Entry 6VOM (electron microscopy, 3.60 A resolution); this record covers chains C and E of the 9 polymer chains in the assembly.

Chain C:
Molecule: ATP synthase subunit alpha, chloroplastic
Source organism: Spinacia oleracea
Notes: EC 7.1.2.2
UniProt: P06450 (ATPA_SPIOL); numbering as in UniProt (aligned over 1-507)
Sequence (507 residues; numbered 1 to 507; the number before each row is that of its first residue):
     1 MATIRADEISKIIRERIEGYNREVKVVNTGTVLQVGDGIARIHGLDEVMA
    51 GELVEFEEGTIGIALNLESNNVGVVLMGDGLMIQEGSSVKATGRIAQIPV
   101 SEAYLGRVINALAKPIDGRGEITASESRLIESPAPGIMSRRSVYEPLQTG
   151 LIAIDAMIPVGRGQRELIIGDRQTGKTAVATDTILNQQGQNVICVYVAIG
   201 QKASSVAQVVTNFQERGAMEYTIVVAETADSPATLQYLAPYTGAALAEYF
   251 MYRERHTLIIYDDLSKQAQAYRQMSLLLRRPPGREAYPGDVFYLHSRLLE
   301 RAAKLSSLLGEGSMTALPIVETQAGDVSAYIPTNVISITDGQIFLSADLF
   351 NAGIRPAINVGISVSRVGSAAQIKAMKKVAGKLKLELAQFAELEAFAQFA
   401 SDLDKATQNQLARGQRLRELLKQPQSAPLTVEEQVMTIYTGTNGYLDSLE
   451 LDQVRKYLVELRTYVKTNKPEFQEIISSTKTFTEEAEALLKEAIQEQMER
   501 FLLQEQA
Disordered / not traced: 1-4, 505-507
Ligand contacts:
  - ADP (adenosine-5'-diphosphate): V364, S365, R366
  - ATP (adenosine-5'-triphosphate): D171, R172, Q173, T174, G175, K176, T177, A178, E321, F350, R355, P356, Q423, P424, Q425
Curated features (UniProtKB/Swiss-Prot):
  - binding site (ATP): G170 to T177
  - site: S363 (Required for activity)

Chain E:
Molecule: ATP synthase subunit beta, chloroplastic
Source organism: Spinacia oleracea
Notes: EC 7.1.2.2
UniProt: P00825 (ATPB_SPIOL); residues 1-498 here = UniProt positions 1-498
Sequence (498 residues; each row starts with the number of its first residue):
     1 MRINPTTSDPGVSTLEKKNLGRIAQIIGPVLDVAFPPGKMPNIYNALIVK
    51 GRDTAGQPMNVTCEVQQLLGNNRVRAVAMSATDGLTRGMEVIDTGAPLSV
   101 PVGGATLGRIFNVLGEPVDNLGPVDTRTTSPIHRSAPAFTQLDTKLSIFE
   151 TGIKVVDLLAPYRRGGKIGLFGGAGVGKTVLIMELINNIAKAHGGVSVFG
   201 GVGERTREGNDLYMEMKESGVINEQNIAESKVALVYGQMNEPPGARMRVG
   251 LTALTMAEYFRDVNEQDVLLFIDNIFRFVQAGSEVSALLGRMPSAVGYQP
   301 TLSTEMGSLQERITSTKEGSITSIQAVYVPADDLTDPAPATTFAHLDATT
   351 VLSRGLAAKGIYPAVDPLDSTSTMLQPRIVGEEHYEIAQRVKETLQRYKE
   401 LQDIIAILGLDELSEEDRLTVARARKIERFLSQPFFVAEVFTGSPGKYVG
   451 LAETIRGFQLILSGELDSLPEQAFYLVGNIDEATAKAMNLEMESKLKK
Disordered / not traced: 1-16, 497-498
Ligand contacts:
  - ADP (adenosine-5'-diphosphate): G173, A174, G175, V176, G177, K178, T179, V180, R205, E208, Y362, P363, Q433, F435, A438, F441, T442
  - ATP (adenosine-5'-triphosphate): S372, T373, Q376, Y385
Curated features (UniProtKB/Swiss-Prot):
  - binding site (ATP): G172 to T179

How chain C and chain E interact:
Residue-residue contacts - 107 pairs, chain C then chain E:
  G44(C) - R87(E)
  L45(C) - R87(E)  hydrogen bond (backbone-side chain)
  D46(C) - T86(E)
  D46(C) - R87(E)  salt bridge
  E47(C) - T86(E)  hydrogen bond (backbone-side chain)
  E47(C) - R87(E)
  V48(C) - T86(E)  hydrogen bond (backbone-side chain)
  V48(C) - R87(E)
  M49(C) - R52(E)  hydrogen bond
  M49(C) - G84(E)
  M49(C) - T86(E)
  A50(C) - I26(E)  hydrophobic
  A50(C) - T82(E)
  A50(C) - D83(E)
  A50(C) - G84(E)  hydrogen bond (backbone-backbone)
  L65(C) - I26(E)
  N66(C) - I27(E)
  L67(C) - Q25(E)
  L67(C) - I26(E)  hydrogen bond (backbone-backbone)
  L67(C) - R87(E)
  E68(C) - Q25(E)
  E68(C) - I27(E)
  E68(C) - R87(E)  hydrogen bond (backbone-side chain)
  S69(C) - Q25(E)
  S69(C) - R73(E)
  S69(C) - R87(E)  hydrogen bond (backbone-side chain)
  N71(C) - R87(E)
  V72(C) - R87(E)
  E131(C) - D83(E)
  A134(C) - N240(E)
  P135(C) - T206(E)
  G136(C) - T206(E)
  I137(C) - V118(E)  hydrophobic
  I137(C) - T206(E)
  I137(C) - G209(E)
  I137(C) - N210(E)  hydrogen bond (backbone-side chain)
  I137(C) - Q238(E)
  M138(C) - I110(E)  hydrophobic
  M138(C) - Y213(E)  hydrophobic
  R140(C) - T206(E)
  R140(C) - N210(E)  hydrogen bond (backbone-side chain)
  R141(C) - N210(E)
  S142(C) - D211(E)  hydrogen bond
  S142(C) - M214(E)
  V143(C) - R207(E)
  R165(C) - R205(E)
  R284(C) - V296(E)  hydrogen bond (side chain-backbone)
  G289(C) - E284(E)
  F292(C) - M239(E)  hydrophobic
  F292(C) - Q280(E)
  F292(C) - E284(E)
  Y293(C) - N240(E)
  Y293(C) - E241(E)
  Y293(C) - R246(E)
  S296(C) - M239(E)  hydrogen bond (side chain-backbone)
  R297(C) - N240(E)  hydrogen bond (side chain-backbone)
  E300(C) - R205(E)
  E300(C) - T206(E)  hydrogen bond
  E300(C) - M239(E)
  E300(C) - N240(E)
  S328(C) - A331(E)
  T333(C) - Y328(E)  hydrogen bond
  T333(C) - A331(E)
  I336(C) - A174(E)
  S337(C) - R205(E)  hydrogen bond (backbone-side chain)
  S337(C) - Y328(E)  hydrogen bond
  I338(C) - R205(E)  hydrogen bond (backbone-side chain)
  T339(C) - R205(E)  hydrogen bond (backbone-side chain)
  D340(C) - R205(E)  salt bridge
  D340(C) - R207(E)  salt bridge
  Q342(C) - R354(E)
  G361(C) - A358(E)
  I362(C) - R354(E)
  V364(C) - G175(E)
  V364(C) - R354(E)
  S365(C) - F441(E)
  R366(C) - A174(E)
  R366(C) - G175(E)
  R366(C) - R205(E)
  G368(C) - V440(E)
  G368(C) - F441(E)
  S369(C) - V440(E)  hydrogen bond (backbone-backbone)
  G381(C) - F441(E)
  G381(C) - T442(E)
  K382(C) - T442(E)  hydrogen bond (backbone-backbone)
  L385(C) - G360(E)
  L385(C) - Y362(E)  hydrophobic
  L385(C) - T442(E)
  L385(C) - Y475(E)
  L385(C) - L476(E)  hydrophobic
  E386(C) - Y475(E)
  A388(C) - A358(E)
  A388(C) - K359(E)
  Q389(C) - K359(E)  hydrogen bond (backbone-backbone)
  Q389(C) - I361(E)
  Q389(C) - R429(E)
  Q389(C) - Q472(E)
  Q389(C) - Y475(E)
  E392(C) - K359(E)
  E392(C) - R425(E)  salt bridge
  E392(C) - R429(E)  salt bridge
  F396(C) - Q402(E)
  F396(C) - L410(E)  hydrophobic
  F396(C) - R425(E)
  F399(C) - A406(E)
  F399(C) - L410(E)
  S401(C) - D411(E)  hydrogen bond
Also at the interface, not in a pair above, chain C (67 interface residues in all): G51, N70, G163, P281, D290, S363, V367, L393, A400, Q410
Also at the interface, not in a pair above, chain E (66 interface residues in all): A24, L85, D119, E204, E208, K217, Y236, P242, R277, A287, G297, Y398, I405, G409, G443, S444

Overview:
67 residues of chain C and 66 residues of chain E are in contact; the contacts include 24 hydrogen bonds and 5
salt bridges. Polar contacts include D46(C)-R87(E), D340(C)-R205(E) and D340(C)-R207(E). ADP is bound between
chain C and chain E. Chain C binds ATP.
Chain C is ATP synthase subunit alpha, chloroplastic and chain E is ATP synthase subunit beta, chloroplastic,
both from Spinacia oleracea; the structure, Chloroplast ATP synthase (R2, CF1), was determined by electron
microscopy together with 6VM1, 6VM4, 6VMB, 6VMD, 6VMG, 6VOF and 8 further entries from the same study.
